Entry 5WCU (X-ray diffraction, 5.53 A resolution (low resolution: residue-level contacts below are approximate; hydrogen-bond / salt-bridge calls are withheld)); this record covers chains D and J of the 11 polymer chains in the assembly.

Chain D:
Molecule: Histone H2B
Source organism: Drosophila melanogaster
UniProtKB: P02283 (H2B_DROME); residues 28-121 here correspond to UniProt positions 29-122 (UniProt number = residue number + 1)
Sequence (94 residues; numbered 28 to 121; the number before each row is that of its first residue):
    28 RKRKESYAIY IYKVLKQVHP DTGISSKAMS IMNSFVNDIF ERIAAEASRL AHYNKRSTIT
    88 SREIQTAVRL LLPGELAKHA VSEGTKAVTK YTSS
Curated features (UniProtKB/Swiss-Prot):
  - modified residue (N6-succinyllysine): Lys43, Lys113, Lys117
  - glycosylation: Ser109 (O-linked (GlcNAc) serine)
  - cross-link: Lys117 (Glycyl lysine isopeptide (Lys-Gly) (interchain with G-Cter in ubiquitin))

Chain J:
Molecule: 167-nt DNA strand
Sequence (167 nucleotides; each row starts with the number of its first residue):
     1 ATCTACATGC ATCGGATGTA TATATCTGAC ACGTGCCTGG AGACTAGGGA GTAATCCCCT
    61 TGGCGGTTAA AACGCGGGGG ACAGCGCGTA CGTGCGTTTA AGCGGTGCTA GAGCTGTCTA
   121 CGACCAATTG AGCGGCCTCG GCACCGGGAT TCTCGATGGC GGCCGAT

Interface between chain D and chain J:
Pairs across the interface - 13 pairs, chain D then chain J:
  Arg28(D) - DG135(J)
  Lys29(D) - DG134(J)
  Arg30(D) - DG132(J)
  Arg30(D) - DC133(J)
  Arg30(D) - DG134(J)
  Lys31(D) - DC133(J)
  Lys31(D) - DG134(J)
  Glu32(D) - DC133(J)
  Ser33(D) - DC133(J)
  Ile36(D) - DG132(J)
  Ile36(D) - DC133(J)
  Tyr37(D) - DG132(J)
  Thr85(D) - DG122(J)
Other interface residues (no listed pair), chain J (7 interface residues in all): DC58, DA131

Summary:
Chain D and chain J form an interface of 9 and 7 residues respectively.
Here chain D is Histone H2B (Drosophila melanogaster) and chain J is a 167-nt DNA strand. Entry 5WCU (Crystal
structure of 167 bp nucleosome bound to the globular domain of linker histone H5) was determined by X-ray
diffraction.
